7SHT - chains B and L of the 7 polymer chains in the assembly; structure by electron microscopy, 7.29 A resolution (low resolution: residue-level contacts below are approximate; hydrogen-bond / salt-bridge calls are withheld).

== Chain B ==
Protein: Immunoglobulin heavy constant epsilon
From: Homo sapiens
Reference sequence: P01854 (IGHE_HUMAN); residues 228-547 here correspond to UniProt positions 109-428 (UniProt number = residue number - 119)
Amino-acid sequence (322 residues; numbered 226 to 547; the number before each row is that of its first residue):
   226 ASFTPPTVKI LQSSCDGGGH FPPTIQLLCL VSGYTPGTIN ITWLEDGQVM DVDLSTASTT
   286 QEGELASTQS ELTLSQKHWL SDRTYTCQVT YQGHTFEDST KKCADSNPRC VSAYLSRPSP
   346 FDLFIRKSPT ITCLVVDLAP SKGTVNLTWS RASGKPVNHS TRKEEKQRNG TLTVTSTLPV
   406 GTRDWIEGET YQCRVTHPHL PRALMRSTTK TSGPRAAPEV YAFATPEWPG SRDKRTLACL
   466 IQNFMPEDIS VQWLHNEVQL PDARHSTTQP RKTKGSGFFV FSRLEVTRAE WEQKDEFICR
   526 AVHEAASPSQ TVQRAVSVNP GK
Disordered / not traced: 226-228, 545-547
Disulfide bonds: Cys254-Cys312, Cys358-Cys418, Cys464-Cys524
Covalently attached groups: glycan linked to Asn394
Differences from the reference sequence: expression tag (226-227); engineered mutation Cys335 (Gly216 in P01854)
UniProt features mapped onto this chain:
  - glycosylation (N-linked (GlcNAc...) asparagine): Asn265, Asn371, Asn383, Asn394
What the authors report for this chain:
  - post-translational modification sites: Asn394

== Chain L ==
Protein: clone_7 Variable fragment light chain
From: Homo sapiens
Amino-acid sequence (134 residues; each row starts with the number of its first residue; numbers below 1 keep their minus sign (Gly-1 is residue -1)):
    -1 GSDIQLTQSP SSLSASVGDR VTITCRASKS VDSDGDSYMN WYQQKPGRAP KLLIYAASYL
    59 ESGVPSRFSG SGSGTHFTLT ISSLQPEDFA TYYCQQSHED PYTFGQGTKV EIKGGSENLY
   119 FQGGSGHHHH HHHH
Disordered / not traced: 111-132
Disulfide bonds: Cys23-Cys92

== Interface between chain B and chain L ==
Residue-residue contacts (5):
  Thr320(B) with Arg24(L)
  Glu322(B) with Arg24(L)
  Arg419(B) with Asp32(L); Asp34(L)
  Met430(B) with Tyr57(L)
Other interface residues (no listed pair), chain B (6 interface residues in all): Phe321, Arg431
Other interface residues (no listed pair), chain L (5 interface residues in all): His74

== Summary ==
Chain B and chain L form an interface of 6 and 5 residues respectively. From the paper: a modification site at
Asn394(B).
Chain B is Immunoglobulin heavy constant epsilon and chain L is clone_7 Variable fragment light chain, both
from Homo sapiens; the structure, Structure of a partially disrupted IgE high affinity receptor complex bound
to an omalizumab variant, was determined by electron microscopy (same publication as 7SHZ, 7SHU and 7SHY).
